5VHI - chains Z and a of the 19 polymer chains in the assembly; structure by electron microscopy, 6.80 A resolution (low resolution: residue-level contacts below are approximate; hydrogen-bond / salt-bridge calls are withheld).

== Chain Z ==
Molecule: 26S proteasome non-ATPase regulatory subunit 7
Organism: Homo sapiens
UniProtKB: P51665 (PSMD7_HUMAN); residue numbers follow UniProt; this construct covers 5-290
Amino-acid sequence (286 residues; row label = number of the first residue in the row):
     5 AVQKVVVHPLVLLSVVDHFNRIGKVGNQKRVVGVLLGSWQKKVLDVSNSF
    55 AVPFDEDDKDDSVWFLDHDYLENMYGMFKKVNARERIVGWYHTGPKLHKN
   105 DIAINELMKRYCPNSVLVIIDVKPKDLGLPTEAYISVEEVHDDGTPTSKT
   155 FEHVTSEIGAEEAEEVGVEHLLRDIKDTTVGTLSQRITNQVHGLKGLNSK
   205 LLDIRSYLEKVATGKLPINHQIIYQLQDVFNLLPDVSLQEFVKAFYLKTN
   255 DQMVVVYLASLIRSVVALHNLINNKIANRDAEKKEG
UniProt features mapped onto this chain:
  - modified residue (N6-acetyllysine): Lys-204, Lys-214
  - cross-link: Lys-180 (Glycyl lysine isopeptide (Lys-Gly) (interchain with G-Cter in ubiquitin))

== Chain a ==
Molecule: 26S proteasome non-ATPase regulatory subunit 13
Organism: Homo sapiens
UniProtKB: Q9UNM6 (PSD13_HUMAN); residue numbers follow UniProt; this construct covers 3-376
Amino-acid sequence (374 residues; numbered 3 to 376; the number before each row is that of its first residue):
     3 DVPGFLQQSQNSGPGQPAVWHRLEELYTKKLWHQLTLQVLDFVQDPCFAQ
    53 GDGLIKLYENFISEFEHRVNPLSLVEIILHVVRQMTDPNVALTFLEKTRE
   103 KVKSSDEAVILCKTAIGALKLNIGDLQVTKETIEDVEEMLNNLPGVTSVH
   153 SRFYDLSSKYYQTIGNHASYYKDALRFLGCVDIKDLPVSEQQERAFTLGL
   203 AGLLGEGVFNFGELLMHPVLESLRNTDRQWLIDTLYAFNSGNVERFQTLK
   253 TAWGQQPDLAANEAQLLRKIQLLCLMEMTFTRPANHRQLTFEEIAKSAKI
   303 TVNEVELLVMKALSVGLVKGSIDEVDKRVHMTWVQPRVLDLQQIKGMKDR
   353 LEFWCTDVKSMEMLVEHQAHDILT
UniProt features mapped onto this chain:
  - modified residue: Lys-298 (N6-acetyllysine)

== Chain Z / chain a interface ==
Contacting residue pairs (50):
  Glu-142(Z) with Asn-143(a)
  Val-144(Z) with Arg-178(a)
  His-145(Z) with Arg-178(a)
  Asp-146(Z) with Leu-177(a)
  Asp-147(Z) with Leu-177(a); Leu-180(a); Gly-181(a)
  Gly-148(Z) with Leu-177(a); Arg-178(a); Gly-181(a); Cys-182(a)
  Thr-149(Z) with Arg-178(a); Gly-181(a)
  Pro-150(Z) with Gly-147(a); Gly-181(a)
  Arg-190(Z) with Leu-375(a)
  Ile-191(Z) with Thr-376(a)
  Gln-194(Z) with Ala-371(a); Leu-375(a); Thr-376(a)
  Gly-197(Z) with Glu-364(a)
  Leu-198(Z) with Glu-364(a)
  Leu-201(Z) with Lys-361(a); Glu-364(a)
  Lys-204(Z) with Leu-353(a); Trp-356(a); Cys-357(a)
  Ile-208(Z) with Leu-353(a); Cys-357(a)
  Tyr-211(Z) with Met-349(a)
  Leu-212(Z) with Lys-350(a); Leu-353(a)
  Gln-225(Z) with Gln-337(a); Arg-339(a)
  Tyr-228(Z) with Pro-338(a); Arg-339(a); Val-340(a); Leu-341(a)
  Gln-231(Z) with Gln-345(a); Met-349(a)
  Asp-232(Z) with Trp-335(a); Val-336(a); Gln-337(a); Pro-338(a)
  Phe-234(Z) with Leu-353(a)
  Asn-235(Z) with Pro-285(a)
  Leu-236(Z) with Trp-335(a)
  Leu-237(Z) with Trp-356(a)
  Pro-238(Z) with Pro-285(a)
  Asp-239(Z) with Arg-352(a)
Also at the interface, not in a pair above, chain Z (30 interface residues in all): Thr-151, Leu-205
Also at the interface, not in a pair above, chain a (37 interface residues in all): Asn-144, Leu-145, Thr-149, Glu-215, Met-218, His-219, Ala-286, Arg-289, Ile-346, His-372

== Overview ==
The interface between chain Z and chain a involves 30 residues on one side and 37 on the other.
Chain Z is 26S proteasome non-ATPase regulatory subunit 7 and chain a is 26S proteasome non-ATPase regulatory
subunit 13, both from Homo sapiens; the structure, Conformational Landscape of the p28-Bound Human Proteasome
Regulatory Particle, was determined by electron microscopy, deposited together with 5VGZ, 5VHF, 5VHH, 5VHJ,
5VHM, 5VHN and 5 further entries.
